Entry 9MT6 (electron microscopy, 3.00 A resolution); this record covers chains B and H of the 9 polymer chains in the assembly.

# Chain B (and H)
Name: Junv GP1
Organism: Mammarenavirus juninense
Notes: chain H of this document is another copy of the same molecule, construct and numbering; everything in this record applies to it too
Reference sequence: P26313 (GLYC_JUNIN); residues 59-251 here = UniProt positions 59-251
Sequence (193 residues; each row starts with the number of its first residue):
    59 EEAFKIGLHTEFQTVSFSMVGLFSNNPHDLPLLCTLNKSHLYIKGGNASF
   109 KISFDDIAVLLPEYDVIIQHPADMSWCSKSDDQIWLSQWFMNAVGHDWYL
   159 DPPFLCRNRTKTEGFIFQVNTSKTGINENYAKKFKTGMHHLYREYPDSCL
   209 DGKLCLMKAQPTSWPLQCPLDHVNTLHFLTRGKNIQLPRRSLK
Unresolved in the structure: 59, 248-251
Swiss-Prot annotation at these positions:
  - region: Leu-250, Lys-251 (Fusion)
  - site: Lys-251 (Cleavage)
  - glycosylation (N-linked (GlcNAc...) asparagine): Asn-95, Asn-105, Asn-166, Asn-178
Cystine bridges: Cys-92/Cys-226, Cys-135/Cys-164, Cys-207/Cys-213
Covalent attachments: N-acetylglucosamine (NAG) linked to Asn-166, Asn-178

# How chain B and chain H interact
Pairs across the interface (9):
  Gln-127(B) / Tyr-157(H)  hydrogen bond (backbone-side chain)
  His-128(B) / Tyr-157(H)  hydrogen bond (side chain-backbone)
  His-128(B) / Leu-158(H)
  Pro-129(B) / Leu-158(H)  hydrophobic
  Trp-156(B) / Tyr-157(H)
  Trp-156(B) / Leu-158(H)
  Tyr-157(B) / Tyr-157(H)
  Gln-244(B) / Asn-187(H)
  Gln-244(B) / Lys-190(H)

# Summary
6 residues of chain B and 4 residues of chain H are in contact; the contacts include 2 hydrogen bonds. Among
the polar pairs are Gln-127(B)/Tyr-157(H) and His-128(B)/Tyr-157(H). Covalently linked N-acetylglucosamine: at
Asn-166(B) and Asn-178(B).
Chain B and chain H are both Junv GP1 (Mammarenavirus juninense); the structure, Structure of the Junin virus
glycoprotein complex, was determined by electron microscopy.
